8FRL - chains A and F of the 4 polymer chains in the assembly; structure by electron microscopy, 3.20 A resolution.

# Chain A
Name: Lipopolysaccharide export system ATP-binding protein LptB
Organism: Acinetobacter baylyi ADP1
UniProtKB: Q6FC66 (Q6FC66_ACIAD); residue numbers follow UniProt; this construct covers 1-249
Amino-acid sequence (257 residues; row label = number of the first residue in the row; numbers below 1 keep their minus sign (Met-7 is residue -7)):
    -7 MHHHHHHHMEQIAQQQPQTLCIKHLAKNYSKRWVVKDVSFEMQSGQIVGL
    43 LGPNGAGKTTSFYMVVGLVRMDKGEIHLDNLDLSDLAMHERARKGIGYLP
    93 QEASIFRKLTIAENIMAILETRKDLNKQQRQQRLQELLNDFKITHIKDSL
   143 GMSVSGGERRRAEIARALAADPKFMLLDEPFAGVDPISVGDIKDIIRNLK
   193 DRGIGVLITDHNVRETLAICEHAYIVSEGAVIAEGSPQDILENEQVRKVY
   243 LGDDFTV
Not modelled in the structure: -7 to 9, 249
Differences from the reference sequence: expression tag (-7 to 0)

# Chain F
Name: Lipopolysaccharide export system permease protein LptF
Organism: Acinetobacter baylyi ADP1
UniProtKB: Q6FFD7 (Q6FFD7_ACIAD); numbering as in UniProt (aligned over 1-366)
Amino-acid sequence (366 residues; each row starts with the number of its first residue):
     1 MIIRRYLVKQVVSTSLVVIALLTLIMMGGRLIKYFGVAAQGRLDAGVLFS
    51 IIGYRMPEFLTLILPLGFFIGLMLVFGRLYVDHEMAVLNGSGISRIRLGQ
   101 LLIPLALVFLVIQGILMLWMTPWGLRQFDQLSSSQAVRTGFDLVRPKEFI
   151 SSGPYTIYAGDLSEDRKNLKDIFFYQRAQKEGKPDVMILAKEATRVVMEN
   201 ETANVVDLIQGRRYEIYPGKAKYSQAEFQRYRLRLENDKSATFETDKVEA
   251 LPSSKLWNKWNDPVIASEMGWRVFGPFTIVIALMMAVALCEVSPRQGRYY
   301 RLIPAIFIFASLIVLLIAIRTRISRDELGVWAYPAALAVYGIAAALFSRK
   351 QKLAPKIKKQIKRVRA
Not modelled in the structure: 1, 177-184, 196-203, 217-222, 236-246, 351-366
Ligand contacts:
  - JSG ((2R,4R,5R,6R)-6-[(1R)-1,2-bis(oxidanyl)ethyl]-2-[(2R,4R,5R,6R)-6-[(1R)-1,2-bis(oxidanyl)ethyl]-5-[(2S,3S,4R,5R,6R)-6-[(1S)-1,2-bis(oxidanyl)ethyl]-4-[(2R,3S,4R,5S,6R)-6-[(1S)-2-[(2S,3S,4S,5S,6R)-6-[(1S)-1,2-bis(oxidanyl)ethyl]-3,4,5-tris(oxidanyl)oxan-2-yl]oxy-1-oxidanyl-ethyl]-3,4-bis(oxidanyl)-5-phosphonooxy-oxan-2-yl]oxy-3-oxidanyl-5-phosphonooxy-oxan-2-yl]oxy-2-carboxy-2-[[(2R,3S,4R,5R,6R)-5-[[(3R)-3-dodecanoyloxytetradecanoyl]amino]-6-[[(2R,3S,4R,5R,6R)-3-oxidanyl-5-[[(3R)-3-oxidanyltetradecanoyl]amino]-4-[(3R)-3-oxidanyltetradecanoyl]oxy-6-phosphonooxy-oxan-2-yl]methoxy]-3-phosphonooxy-4-[(3R)-3-tetradecanoyloxytetradecanoyl]oxy-oxan-2-yl]methoxy]oxan-4-yl]oxy-4,5-bis(oxidanyl)oxane-2-carboxylic acid): Leu22, Ile25, Met26, Arg30, Lys33, Tyr34, Arg42, Arg55, Glu58, Phe59, Thr61, Leu62, Leu66, Ile70, Gln113, Met117, Trp271, Gly275, Thr278, Ile306, Ala310, Ile313, Leu316, Ile317
  - Y75 ((7S,10S,13S,17P)-10-(4-aminobutyl)-7-(3-aminopropyl)-17-(6-aminopyridin-3-yl)-20-chloro-13-[(1H-indol-3-yl)methyl]-12-methyl-6,7,9,10,12,13,15,16-octahydropyrido[2,3-b][1,5,8,11,14]benzothiatetraazacycloheptadecine-8,11,14(5H)-trione): Glu58, Glu249, Trp271, Val314, Ile317, Ala318, Arg320, Thr321
From the paper describing this entry:
  - binding site for Y75: Glu58, Glu249, Trp271, Val314, Ile317, Arg320, Thr321
  - mutagenesis - E249K: decreased growth in response to Y75
  - binding site for JSG: Arg30, Arg55
  - mutagenesis - R30A, R55G: abolished growth
  - mutagenesis - R30K, R55K: decreased growth in response to antibiotic
  - mutagenesis - I317N: decreased growth in response to macrocyclic peptides

# Interface between chain A and chain F
Contacting residue pairs (34):
  Met80(A) with Ala86(F); Asn89(F); Gly90(F)
  His81(A) with Asn89(F); Gly92(F); Ser94(F)
  Ala84(A) with Asn89(F); Gly90(F); Ser91(F); Gly92(F)
  Arg85(A) with Gly92(F)
  Ile88(A) with Gly90(F)
  Tyr90(A) with Ala86(F), hydrophobic
  Pro92(A) with Val87(F)
  Glu94(A) with His83(F), salt bridge
  Ala95(A) with Asp82(F)
  Ser96(A) with Asp82(F); His83(F); Val87(F)
  Ile97(A) with Glu84(F)
  Phe98(A) with Glu84(F); Val87(F), hydrophobic; Leu88(F), hydrophobic
  Arg99(A) with Arg78(F); Asp82(F), salt bridge; Glu84(F), salt bridge
  Leu101(A) with Tyr6(F), hydrophobic
  Glu105(A) with Arg5(F), salt bridge
  Met108(A) with Ile2(F), hydrophobic
  Ala109(A) with Ile2(F), hydrophobic
  Ile110(A) with Ser91(F)
  Glu112(A) with Ile2(F), hydrogen bond (side chain-backbone)
  Thr113(A) with Ile93(F)
  Arg158(A) with Val87(F)
Also at the interface, not in a pair above, chain A (24 interface residues in all): Gly89, Lys100, Ala162
Also at the interface, not in a pair above, chain F (17 interface residues in all): Gln10

# In short
24 residues of chain A face 17 of chain F across their interface, with 1 hydrogen bond and 4 salt bridges.
Among the polar pairs are Glu94(A)-His83(F), Arg99(A)-Asp82(F) and Arg99(A)-Glu84(F). From the paper: a
binding site for Y75 at Glu58(F), Glu249(F) and Trp271(F) among others; R30A and R55G of chain F abolish
growth; 6 substitutions were tested in all.
Chain A is Lipopolysaccharide export system ATP-binding protein LptB and chain F is Lipopolysaccharide export
system permease protein LptF, both from Acinetobacter baylyi ADP1; the structure, Acinetobacter baylyi LptB2FG
bound to lipopolysaccharide and a macrocyclic peptide, was determined by electron microscopy (same publication
as 8FRM, 8FRN, 8FRO, 8FRP, 8UFG and 8UFH).
